Entry 5L5R (X-ray diffraction, 2.90 A resolution); this record covers chains F and G of the 28 polymer chains in the assembly.

[Chain F]
Molecule: Probable proteasome subunit alpha type-7
Source organism: Saccharomyces cerevisiae (strain ATCC 204508 / S288c)
Notes: EC 3.4.25.1
Reference sequence: P21242 (PSA7_YEAST); residues -3 to 284 here correspond to UniProt positions 1-288 (UniProt number = residue number + 4)
Amino-acid sequence (288 residues; each row starts with the number of its first residue; numbers below 1 keep their minus sign (Met-3 is residue -3)):
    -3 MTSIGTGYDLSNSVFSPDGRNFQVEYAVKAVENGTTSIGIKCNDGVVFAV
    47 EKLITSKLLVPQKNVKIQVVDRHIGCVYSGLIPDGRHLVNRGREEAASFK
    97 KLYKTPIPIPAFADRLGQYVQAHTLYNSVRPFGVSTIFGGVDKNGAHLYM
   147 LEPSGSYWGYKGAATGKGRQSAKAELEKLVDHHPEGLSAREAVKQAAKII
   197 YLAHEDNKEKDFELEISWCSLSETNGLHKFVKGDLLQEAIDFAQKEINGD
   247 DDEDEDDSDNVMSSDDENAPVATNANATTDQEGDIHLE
Unresolved in the structure: -3 to 1, 245-284

[Chain G]
Molecule: Proteasome subunit alpha type-1
Source organism: Saccharomyces cerevisiae (strain ATCC 204508 / S288c)
Notes: EC 3.4.25.1
Reference sequence: P21243 (PSA1_YEAST); residues -8 to 243 here correspond to UniProt positions 1-252 (UniProt number = residue number + 9)
Amino-acid sequence (252 residues; row label = number of the first residue in the row; numbers below 1 keep their minus sign (Met-8 is residue -8)):
    -8 MSGAAAASAAGYDRHITIFSPEGRLYQVEYAFKATNQTNINSLAVRGKDC
    42 TVVISQKKVPDKLLDPTTVSYIFCISRTIGMVVNGPIPDARNAALRAKAE
    92 AAEFRYKYGYDMPCDVLAKRMANLSQIYTQRAYMRPLGVILTFVSVDEEL
   142 GPSIYKTDPAGYYVGYKATATGPKQQEITTNLENHFKKSKIDHINEESWE
   192 KVVEFAITHMIDALGTEFSKNDLEVGVATKDKFFTLSAENIEERLVAIAE
   242 QD
Unresolved in the structure: -8 to 1, 243
Metal / ion sites: Mg2+: Thr8, Tyr119, Arg122, Met125

[Chain F / chain G interface]
Residue-residue contacts (61):
  Thr2(F) with His6(G)
  Gly3(F) with His6(G)
  Tyr4(F) with Arg5(G); His6(G); Tyr21(G)
  Ser9(F) with Arg126(G)
  Val10(F) with His6(G); Gln18(G)
  Phe11(F) with Gln18(G), hydrogen bond (backbone-side chain); Tyr21(G); Ala22(G), hydrophobic; Ala25(G), hydrophobic; Arg126(G); Pro127(G)
  Ser12(F) with Tyr21(G)
  Pro13(F) with Tyr21(G), hydrophobic; Lys24(G), hydrogen bond (backbone-side chain)
  Asp14(F) with Lys24(G)
  Gly15(F) with Tyr21(G); Ala25(G)
  Lys37(F) with Asp56(G), salt bridge
  Asp110(F) with Arg82(G)
  Gln114(F) with Arg82(G), hydrogen bond (side chain-backbone); Asn83(G); Leu86(G)
  Gln117(F) with Pro79(G); Asp80(G); Asn83(G), hydrogen bond; Arg126(G)
  Thr120(F) with Arg126(G), hydrogen bond (backbone-side chain)
  Leu121(F) with Tyr124(G); Arg126(G)
  Tyr122(F) with Tyr124(G); Met125(G), hydrophobic
  Ser150(F) with Pro79(G)
  Gly151(F) with Pro79(G)
  Ser152(F) with Ile78(G); Pro79(G)
  Tyr153(F) with Arg82(G), hydrogen bond (backbone-side chain)
  Trp154(F) with Leu55(G), hydrophobic; Thr59(G); Val60(G), hydrophobic; Ser61(G); Tyr62(G); Ile78(G), hydrophobic; Arg82(G)
  Gly155(F) with Leu55(G); Asp56(G), hydrogen bond (backbone-backbone); Thr59(G), hydrogen bond (backbone-side chain)
  Tyr156(F) with Leu54(G); Leu55(G); Asp56(G)
  Lys157(F) with Lys53(G); Leu54(G), hydrogen bond (backbone-backbone); Leu55(G)
  Gly158(F) with Leu54(G)
  Leu172(F) with Leu54(G), hydrophobic
  Glu173(F) with Lys53(G); Leu54(G)
  Val176(F) with Leu54(G), hydrophobic
  Asp177(F) with Lys53(G), salt bridge
Interface residues without a listed pair, chain F (32 interface residues in all): Tyr145, Lys169
Interface residues without a listed pair, chain G (28 interface residues in all): Asp52, Leu128, Gly129

[In short]
32 residues of chain F and 28 residues of chain G are in contact, with 9 hydrogen bonds and 2 salt bridges.
Polar contacts include Lys37(F)-Asp56(G), Asp177(F)-Lys53(G) and Phe11(F)-Gln18(G). Thr8(G), Tyr119(G),
Arg122(G) and Met125(G) coordinate Mg2+.
Chain F is Probable proteasome subunit alpha type-7 and chain G is Proteasome subunit alpha type-1, both from
Saccharomyces cerevisiae (strain ATCC 204508 / S288c); the structure, Yeast 20S proteasome with human beta5i
(1-138;V31M) and human beta6 (97-111; 118-133), was determined by X-ray diffraction (same publication as 5L52,
5L54, 5L55, 5L5A, 5L5B, 5L5D and 30 further entries).
